Entry 5M3J (X-ray diffraction, 3.50 A resolution); this record covers chains B and R of the 6 polymer chains in the assembly.

[Chain B]
Protein: RNA-directed RNA polymerase catalytic subunit
Source organism: Influenza B virus (B/Memphis/13/2003)
Notes: EC 2.7.7.48
UniProt: Q5V8Y6 (Q5V8Y6_9INFB); numbering as in UniProt (aligned over 1-752)
Chain sequence (772 residues; each row starts with the number of its first residue; numbers below 1 keep their minus sign (Gly-8 is residue -8)):
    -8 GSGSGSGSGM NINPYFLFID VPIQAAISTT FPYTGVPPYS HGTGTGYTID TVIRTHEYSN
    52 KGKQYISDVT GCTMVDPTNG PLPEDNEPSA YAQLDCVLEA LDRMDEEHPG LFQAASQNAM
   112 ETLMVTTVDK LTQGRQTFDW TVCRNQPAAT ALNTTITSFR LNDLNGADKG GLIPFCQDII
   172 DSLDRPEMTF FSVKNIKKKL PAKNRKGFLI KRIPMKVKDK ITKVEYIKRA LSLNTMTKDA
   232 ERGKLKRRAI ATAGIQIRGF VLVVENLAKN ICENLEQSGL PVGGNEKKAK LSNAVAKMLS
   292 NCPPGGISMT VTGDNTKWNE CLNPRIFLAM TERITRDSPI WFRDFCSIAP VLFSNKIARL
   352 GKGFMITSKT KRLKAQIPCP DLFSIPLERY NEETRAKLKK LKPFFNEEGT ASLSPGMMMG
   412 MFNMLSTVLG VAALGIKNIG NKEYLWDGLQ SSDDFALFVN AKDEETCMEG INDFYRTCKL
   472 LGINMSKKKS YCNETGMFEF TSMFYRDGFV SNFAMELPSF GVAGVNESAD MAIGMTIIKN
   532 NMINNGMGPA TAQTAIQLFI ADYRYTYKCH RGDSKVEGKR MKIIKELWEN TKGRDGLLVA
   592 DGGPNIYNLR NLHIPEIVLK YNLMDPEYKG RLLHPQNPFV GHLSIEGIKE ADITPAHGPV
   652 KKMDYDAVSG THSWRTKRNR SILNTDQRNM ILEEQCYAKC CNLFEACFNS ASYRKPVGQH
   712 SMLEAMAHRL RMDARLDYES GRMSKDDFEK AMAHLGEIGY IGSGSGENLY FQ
Unresolved in the structure: -8 to 0, 637-652, 750-763
Sequence notes: expression tag (-8 to 0, 753-763)

[Chain R]
Molecule: 14-nt RNA strand
Sequence (14 nucleotides; numbered 1 to 14; the number before each row is that of its first residue):
     1 UAUACCUCUG CUUC

[How chain B and chain R interact]
Residue-residue contacts - 18 pairs, chain B then chain R:
  Arg135(B) - U13(R)  sugar contact
  Arg135(B) - C14(R)  base contact
  Asn136(B) - U13(R)  hydrogen bond to the base
  Pro138(B) - U13(R)  base contact
  Lys353(B) - C14(R)  phosphate contact
  Lys668(B) - G10(R)  salt bridge to the phosphate
  Asn670(B) - G10(R)  phosphate contact
  Asn670(B) - U12(R)  hydrogen bond to the phosphate
  Arg671(B) - U9(R)  salt bridge to the phosphate
  Arg671(B) - G10(R)  hydrogen bond to the phosphate
  Ser672(B) - U9(R)  hydrogen bond to the sugar
  Ser672(B) - G10(R)  sugar contact
  Ser672(B) - U12(R)  hydrogen bond to the phosphate
  Ile673(B) - U12(R)  hydrogen bond to the sugar
  Leu674(B) - U9(R)  phosphate contact
  Asn675(B) - C8(R)  hydrogen bond to the sugar
  Asn675(B) - U9(R)  sugar contact
  Gln678(B) - C14(R)  hydrogen bond to the base
Also at the interface, not in a pair above, chain B (17 interface residues in all): Gln127, Gln137, Arg669, Thr676, Asp677
Also at the interface, not in a pair above, chain R (7 interface residues in all): C11

[Summary]
17 residues of chain B and 7 residues of chain R are in contact; the contacts include 8 hydrogen bonds and 2
salt bridges. Among the polar pairs are Asn136(B)-U13(R), Gln678(B)-C14(R) and Ser672(B)-U9(R).
Here chain B is RNA-directed RNA polymerase catalytic subunit (Influenza B virus (B/Memphis/13/2003)) and
chain R is a 14-nt RNA strand. Entry 5M3J (Influenza B polymerase bound to four heptad repeats of serine 5
phosphorylated Pol II CTD) was determined by X-ray diffraction.
